4X4E - chains A and E of the 6 polymer chains in the assembly; structure by X-ray diffraction, 2.80 A resolution.

[Chain A]
Molecule: Regulatory protein
From: Enterobacter sp. RFL1396
UniProt: Q8GGH0 (Q8GGH0_9ENTR); residue numbers follow UniProt; this construct covers 1-79
Amino-acid sequence (82 residues; numbered -2 to 79; the number before each row is that of its first residue; numbers below 1 keep their minus sign (Gly-2 is residue -2)):
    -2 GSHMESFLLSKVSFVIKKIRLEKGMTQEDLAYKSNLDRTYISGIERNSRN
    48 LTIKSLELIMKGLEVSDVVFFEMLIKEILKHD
Not modelled in the structure: -2 to 1, 78-79
Differences from the reference sequence: expression tag (-2 to 0)

[Chain E]
Molecule: 35-nt DNA strand
Sequence (35 nucleotides; row label = number of the first residue in the row):
     1 ATGTGACTTATAGTCCGTGTGATTATAGTCAACAT

[How chain A and chain E interact]
Pairs across the interface (13):
  Arg17(A) - DT2(E)  salt bridge to the phosphate
  Thr23(A) - DA1(E)  phosphate contact
  Thr23(A) - DT2(E)  phosphate contact
  Gln24(A) - DT2(E)  hydrogen bond to the phosphate
  Gln24(A) - DG3(E)  hydrogen bond to the phosphate
  Glu25(A) - DA1(E)  sugar contact
  Glu25(A) - DT2(E)  hydrogen bond to the phosphate
  Arg35(A) - DT2(E)  hydrogen bond to the base
  Arg35(A) - DG3(E)  hydrogen bond to the base
  Thr36(A) - DT4(E)  base contact
  Ser39(A) - DG3(E)  hydrogen bond to the phosphate
  Arg43(A) - DT4(E)  phosphate contact
  Thr49(A) - DA12(E)  sugar contact
Also at the interface, not in a pair above, chain E (6 interface residues in all): DG5

[Summary]
9 residues of chain A face 6 of chain E across their interface; the contacts include 6 hydrogen bonds and 1
salt bridge. Among the polar pairs are Arg35(A)-DT2(E), Arg35(A)-DG3(E) and Gln24(A)-DT2(E).
Chain A is Regulatory protein (Enterobacter sp. RFL1396) and chain E is a 35-nt DNA strand; the structure,
RADIATION DAMAGE TO THE NUCLEOPROTEIN COMPLEX C.Esp1396I: DOSE (DWD) 14.4 MGy, was determined by X-ray
diffraction (same publication as 4X4B, 4X4C, 4X4D, 4X4F, 4X4G, 4X4H and 4X4I).
